7RLT - chains A and D of the 4 polymer chains in the assembly; structure by electron microscopy, 3.70 A resolution.

# Chain A (and D)
Protein: Cytosolic 10-formyltetrahydrofolate dehydrogenase
From: Rattus norvegicus
Notes: EC 1.5.1.6; chain D of this document is another copy of the same molecule, construct and numbering; everything in this record applies to it too
UniProtKB: P28037 (AL1L1_RAT); residues 1-902 here = UniProt positions 1-902
Sequence (902 residues; each row starts with the number of its first residue):
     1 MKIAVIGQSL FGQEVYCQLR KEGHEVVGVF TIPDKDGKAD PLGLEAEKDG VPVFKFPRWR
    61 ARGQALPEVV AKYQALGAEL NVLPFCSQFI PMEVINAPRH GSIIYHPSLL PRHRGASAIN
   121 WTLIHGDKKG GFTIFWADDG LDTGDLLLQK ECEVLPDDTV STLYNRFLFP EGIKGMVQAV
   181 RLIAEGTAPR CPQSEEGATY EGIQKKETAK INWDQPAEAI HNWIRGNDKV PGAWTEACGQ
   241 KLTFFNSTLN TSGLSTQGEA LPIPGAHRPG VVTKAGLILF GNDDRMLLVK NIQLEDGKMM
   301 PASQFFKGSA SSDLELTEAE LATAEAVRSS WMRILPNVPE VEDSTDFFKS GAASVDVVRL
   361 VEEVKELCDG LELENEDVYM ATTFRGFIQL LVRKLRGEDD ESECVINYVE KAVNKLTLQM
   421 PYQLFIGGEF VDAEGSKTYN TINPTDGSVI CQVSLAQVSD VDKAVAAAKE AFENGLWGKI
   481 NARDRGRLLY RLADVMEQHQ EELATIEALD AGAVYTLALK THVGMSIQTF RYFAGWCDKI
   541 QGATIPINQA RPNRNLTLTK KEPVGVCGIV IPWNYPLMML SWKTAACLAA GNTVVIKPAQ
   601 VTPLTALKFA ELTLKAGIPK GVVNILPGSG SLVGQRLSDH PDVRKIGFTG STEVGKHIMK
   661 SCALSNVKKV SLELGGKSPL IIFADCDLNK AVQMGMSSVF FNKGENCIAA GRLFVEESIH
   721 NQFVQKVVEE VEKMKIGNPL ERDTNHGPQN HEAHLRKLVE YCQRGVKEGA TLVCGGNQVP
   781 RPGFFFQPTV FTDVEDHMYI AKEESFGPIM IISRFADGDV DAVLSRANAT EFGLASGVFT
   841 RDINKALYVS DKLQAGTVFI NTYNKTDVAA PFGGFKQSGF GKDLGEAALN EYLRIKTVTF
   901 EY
Not modelled in the structure: 1-314, 398-404
Covalent attachments: 4'-phosphopantetheine (PNS) linked to Ser354, Cys707
Small-molecule neighbours: 4'-phosphopantetheine (PNS): Lys520, Thr521, Met525, Asn574, Tyr575, Met578, Met579, Trp582, Phe701, Asn706, Ile708, Asn864, Lys865, Thr866, Phe872
Reported in the primary citation:
  - binding site for 4'-phosphopantetheine: Ser354, Cys707
  - catalytic residues: Cys707 (citing earlier work)

# Chain A / chain D interface
Residue-residue contacts (59; chain A residue first):
  Phe348(A) - Arg551(D)
  Phe348(A) - Pro552(D)
  Glu376(A) - Arg551(D)  salt bridge
  Tyr379(A) - Arg551(D)
  Lys479(A) - Arg551(D)
  Ile480(A) - Arg551(D)
  Asn481(A) - Asn548(D)  hydrogen bond
  Asn481(A) - Gln549(D)  hydrogen bond (side chain-backbone)
  Asn481(A) - Arg551(D)
  Arg483(A) - Asn548(D)  hydrogen bond
  Asp484(A) - Arg551(D)  salt bridge
  Asp538(A) - Pro546(D)
  Gln541(A) - Ala543(D)
  Gln541(A) - Thr544(D)
  Gln541(A) - Ile545(D)
  Gly542(A) - Ala543(D)
  Gly542(A) - Thr544(D)  hydrogen bond (backbone-backbone)
  Ala543(A) - Gln541(D)
  Ala543(A) - Gly542(D)
  Ala543(A) - Ala543(D)  hydrophobic
  Ala543(A) - Thr544(D)
  Thr544(A) - Gln541(D)
  Thr544(A) - Gly542(D)  hydrogen bond (backbone-backbone)
  Thr544(A) - Ala543(D)
  Thr544(A) - Leu558(D)
  Thr544(A) - Thr559(D)  hydrogen bond (side chain-backbone)
  Ile545(A) - Gln541(D)
  Pro546(A) - Asp538(D)
  Ile547(A) - Arg483(D)
  Asn548(A) - Asn481(D)  hydrogen bond
  Asn548(A) - Arg483(D)  hydrogen bond
  Gln549(A) - Asn481(D)  hydrogen bond (backbone-side chain)
  Arg551(A) - Phe348(D)
  Arg551(A) - Glu376(D)  salt bridge
  Arg551(A) - Tyr379(D)
  Arg551(A) - Lys479(D)
  Arg551(A) - Ile480(D)
  Arg551(A) - Asn481(D)
  Arg551(A) - Asp484(D)  salt bridge
  Pro552(A) - Phe348(D)
  Leu556(A) - Lys560(D)
  Leu558(A) - Thr544(D)
  Leu558(A) - Leu558(D)  hydrophobic
  Thr559(A) - Thr544(D)  hydrogen bond (backbone-side chain)
  Lys560(A) - Leu556(D)
  Thr840(A) - Ile843(D)
  Arg841(A) - Arg841(D)
  Arg841(A) - Asp842(D)
  Arg841(A) - Ile843(D)  hydrogen bond (backbone-backbone)
  Asp842(A) - Arg841(D)
  Ile843(A) - Thr840(D)
  Ile843(A) - Arg841(D)  hydrogen bond (backbone-backbone)
  Ile843(A) - Ile843(D)  hydrophobic
  Ile843(A) - Ala846(D)  hydrophobic
  Ile843(A) - Asn861(D)
  Asn844(A) - Asn861(D)
  Ala846(A) - Ile843(D)  hydrophobic
  Asn861(A) - Ile843(D)
  Asn861(A) - Asn844(D)
Other interface residues (no listed pair), chain A (36 interface residues in all): Ala482, Cys537, Lys539, Ile540, Ile860
Other interface residues (no listed pair), chain D (36 interface residues in all): Ala482, Cys537, Lys539, Ile540, Ile547, Ile860

# Overview
Chain A and chain D each contribute 36 residues to their interface; the contacts include 12 hydrogen bonds and
4 salt bridges. Polar pairs include Glu376(A)-Arg551(D), Asp484(A)-Arg551(D) and Asn481(A)-Asn548(D).
Covalently linked 4'-phosphopantetheine: at Ser354(A) and Cys707(A). From the paper: the catalytic residue
Cys707(A); a binding site for 4'-phosphopantetheine at Ser354(A) and Cys707(A).
Both chains are Cytosolic 10-formyltetrahydrofolate dehydrogenase (Rattus norvegicus). Entry 7RLT (Structure
of ligand-free ALDH1L1 (10-formyltetrahydrofolate dehydrogenase)) was determined by electron microscopy,
deposited together with 7RLU.
